PDB entry 5NSR | electron microscopy, 3.80 A resolution | chains B and D of the 8 polymer chains in the assembly

[Chain B]
Molecule: DNA-directed RNA polymerase subunit alpha
Organism: Escherichia coli K-12
Notes: EC 2.7.7.6
Reference sequence: P0A7Z4 (RPOA_ECOLI); residues 1-329 here = UniProt positions 1-329
Chain sequence (329 residues; each row starts with the number of its first residue):
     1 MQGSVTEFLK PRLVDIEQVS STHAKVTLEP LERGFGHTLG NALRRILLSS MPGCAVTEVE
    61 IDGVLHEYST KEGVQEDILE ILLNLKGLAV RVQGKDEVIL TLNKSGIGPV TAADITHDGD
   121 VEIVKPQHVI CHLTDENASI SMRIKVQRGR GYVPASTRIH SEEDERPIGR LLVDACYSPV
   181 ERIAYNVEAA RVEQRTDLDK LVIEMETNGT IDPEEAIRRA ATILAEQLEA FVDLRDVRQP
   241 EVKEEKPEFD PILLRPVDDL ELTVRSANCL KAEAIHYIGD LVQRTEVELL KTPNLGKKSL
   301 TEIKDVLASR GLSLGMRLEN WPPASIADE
Unresolved in the structure: 1-3, 160-171, 239-329
Curated features (UniProtKB/Swiss-Prot):
  - region: Glu162 to Glu165 (Required for interaction with Crp at class II promoters)
  - modified residue: Arg265 (ADP-ribosylarginine), Lys297 (N6-acetyllysine), Lys298 (N6-acetyllysine)
  - mutagenesis: Arg45 (R45C: In rpoA112; temperature-sensitive, blocks RNA polymerase assembly), Glu162 to Glu165 (5-fold decrease in CRP-class II promoter-dependent transcription), Glu165 (E165K: 5-fold decrease in CRP-class II promoter-dependent transcription), Arg191 (R191C: In rpoA101; temperature-sensitive)

[Chain D]
Molecule: DNA-directed RNA polymerase subunit beta'
Organism: Escherichia coli K-12
Notes: EC 2.7.7.6
Reference sequence: P0A8T7 (RPOC_ECOLI); residue numbers follow UniProt; this construct covers 1-1407
Chain sequence (1407 residues; numbered 1 to 1407; the number before each row is that of its first residue):
     1 MKDLLKFLKA QTKTEEFDAI KIALASPDMI RSWSFGEVKK PETINYRTFK PERDGLFCAR
    61 IFGPVKDYEC LCGKYKRLKH RGVICEKCGV EVTQTKVRRE RMGHIELASP TAHIWFLKSL
   121 PSRIGLLLDM PLRDIERVLY FESYVVIEGG MTNLERQQIL TEEQYLDALE EFGDEFDAKM
   181 GAEAIQALLK SMDLEQECEQ LREELNETNS ETKRKKLTKR IKLLEAFVQS GNKPEWMILT
   241 VLPVLPPDLR PLVPLDGGRF ATSDLNDLYR RVINRNNRLK RLLDLAAPDI IVRNEKRMLQ
   301 EAVDALLDNG RRGRAITGSN KRPLKSLADM IKGKQGRFRQ NLLGKRVDYS GRSVITVGPY
   361 LRLHQCGLPK KMALELFKPF IYGKLELRGL ATTIKAAKKM VEREEAVVWD ILDEVIREHP
   421 VLLNRAPTLH RLGIQAFEPV LIEGKAIQLH PLVCAAYNAD FDGDQMAVHV PLTLEAQLEA
   481 RALMMSTNNI LSPANGEPII VPSQDVVLGL YYMTRDCVNA KGEGMVLTGP KEAERLYRSG
   541 LASLHARVKV RITEYEKDAN GELVAKTSLK DTTVGRAILW MIVPKGLPYS IVNQALGKKA
   601 ISKMLNTCYR ILGLKPTVIF ADQIMYTGFA YAARSGASVG IDDMVIPEKK HEIISEAEAE
   661 VAEIQEQFQS GLVTAGERYN KVIDIWAAAN DRVSKAMMDN LQTETVINRD GQEEKQVSFN
   721 SIYMMADSGA RGSAAQIRQL AGMRGLMAKP DGSIIETPIT ANFREGLNVL QYFISTHGAR
   781 KGLADTALKT ANSGYLTRRL VDVAQDLVVT EDDCGTHEGI MMTPVIEGGD VKEPLRDRVL
   841 GRVTAEDVLK PGTADILVPR NTLLHEQWCD LLEENSVDAV KVRSVVSCDT DFGVCAHCYG
   901 RDLARGHIIN KGEAIGVIAA QSIGEPGTQL TMRTFHIGGA ASRAAAESSI QVKNKGSIKL
   961 SNVKSVVNSS GKLVITSRNT ELKLIDEFGR TKESYKVPYG AVLAKGDGEQ VAGGETVANW
  1021 DPHTMPVITE VSGFVRFTDM IDGQTITRQT DELTGLSSLV VLDSAERTAG GKDLRPALKI
  1081 VDAQGNDVLI PGTDMPAQYF LPGKAIVQLE DGVQISSGDT LARIPQESGG TKDITGGLPR
  1141 VADLFEARRP KEPAILAEIS GIVSFGKETK GKRRLVITPV DGSDPYEEMI PKWRQLNVFE
  1201 GERVERGDVI SDGPEAPHDI LRLRGVHAVT RYIVNEVQDV YRLQGVKIND KHIEVIVRQM
  1261 LRKATIVNAG SSDFLEGEQV EYSRVKIANR ELEANGKVGA TYSRDLLGIT KASLATESFI
  1321 SAASFQETTR VLTEAAVAGK RDELRGLKEN VIVGRLIPAG TGYAYHQDRM RRRAAGEAPA
  1381 APQVTAEDAS ASLAELLNAG LGGSDNE
Unresolved in the structure: 1-14, 255-258, 937-946, 1050-1056, 1068-1074, 1089-1096, 1127-1132, 1377-1407
Curated features (UniProtKB/Swiss-Prot):
  - binding site (Zn(2+)): Cys70, Cys72, Cys85, Cys88, Cys814, Cys888, Cys895, Cys898
  - binding site (Mg(2+)): Asp460, Asp462, Asp464
  - modified residue: Lys983 (N6-acetyllysine)
  - mutagenesis: Gln504 (Q504P: Resistant to antibiotics salinamide A and B), Asn690 (N690D: Resistant to antibiotics salinamide A and B), Met697 (M697V: Resistant to antibiotics salinamide A and B), Ala735 (A735T: Resistant to antibiotics salinamide A and B), Arg738 (R738C/H/P/S: Resistant to antibiotics salinamide A and B), Ala748 (A748E: Resistant to antibiotics salinamide A and B), Pro758 (P758S/T: Resistant to antibiotics salinamide A and B), Phe763 (F763C: Resistant to antibiotics salinamide A and B), Ser775 (S775A: Resistant to antibiotics salinamide A and B), Ala779 (A779T/V: Resistant to antibiotics salinamide A and B), Arg780 (R780C: Resistant to antibiotics salinamide A and B), Gly782 (G782A/C: Resistant to antibiotics salinamide A and B), 1 further mutagenesis entry in UniProt

[Interface between chain B and chain D]
Pairs across the interface (20):
  Arg44(B) - Tyr537(D)
  Leu48(B) - Ala533(D)
  Leu48(B) - Glu534(D)
  Leu48(B) - Tyr537(D)  hydrophobic
  Glu80(B) - Arg551(D)
  Leu83(B) - Val526(D)
  Leu83(B) - Thr528(D)
  Leu83(B) - Arg551(D)
  Asn84(B) - Arg551(D)
  Lys86(B) - Val526(D)
  Lys86(B) - Leu527(D)
  Tyr152(B) - Leu527(D)
  Cys176(B) - Glu534(D)  hydrogen bond
  Val180(B) - Glu534(D)
  Glu181(B) - Pro530(D)
  Glu181(B) - Ala533(D)
  Arg182(B) - Ala533(D)
  Arg182(B) - Met581(D)
  Arg191(B) - Trp409(D)
  Arg191(B) - Asp413(D)  salt bridge
Interface residues without a listed pair, chain B (18 interface residues in all): Glu76, Leu79, Asp174, Ser178, Ile183, Thr196
Interface residues without a listed pair, chain D (14 interface residues in all): Asp410, Glu443, Glu532

[Overview]
The interface between chain B and chain D involves 18 residues on one side and 14 on the other, with 1
hydrogen bond and 1 salt bridge. Among the polar pairs are Arg191(B)-Asp413(D) and Cys176(B)-Glu534(D).
Here chain B is DNA-directed RNA polymerase subunit alpha and chain D is DNA-directed RNA polymerase subunit
beta', both from Escherichia coli K-12. Entry 5NSR (Cryo-EM structure of RNA polymerase-sigma54 holo enzyme
with promoter DNA closed complex) was determined by electron microscopy together with 5NSS from the same
study.
